PDB entry 6M32 | electron microscopy, 2.70 A resolution | chains E and D of the 7 polymer chains in the assembly

# Chain E
Name: Bacteriochlorophyll a protein
Organism: Chlorobaculum tepidum (strain ATCC 49652 / DSM 12025 / NBRC 103806 / TLS)
Reference sequence: Q46393 (BCPA_CHLTE); numbering as in UniProt (aligned over 1-366)
Sequence (366 residues; row label = number of the first residue in the row):
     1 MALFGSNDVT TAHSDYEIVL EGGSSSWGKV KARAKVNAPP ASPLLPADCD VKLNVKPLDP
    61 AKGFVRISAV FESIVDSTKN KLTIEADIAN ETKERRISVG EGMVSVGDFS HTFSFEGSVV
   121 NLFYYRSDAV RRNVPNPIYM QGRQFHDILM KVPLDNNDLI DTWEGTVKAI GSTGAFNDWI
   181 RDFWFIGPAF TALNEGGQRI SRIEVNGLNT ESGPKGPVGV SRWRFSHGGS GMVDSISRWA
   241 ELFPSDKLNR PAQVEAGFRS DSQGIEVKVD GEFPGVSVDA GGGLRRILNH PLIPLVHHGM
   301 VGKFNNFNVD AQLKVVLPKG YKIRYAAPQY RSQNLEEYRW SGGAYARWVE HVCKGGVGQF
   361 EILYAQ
Not modelled in the structure: 1-4
Ion coordination: bacteriochlorophyll a Mg (7 sites), coordinated by His-111, Tyr-124, His-146, Leu-242, His-290, His-297, His-298
Small-molecule neighbours:
  - bacteriochlorophyll a (BCL), molecule 1: Ala-12, Ser-14, Tyr-16, Ala-34, Val-36, Ala-38, Pro-39, Pro-40, Ala-41, Ser-42, Ala-189, Phe-258, Ser-260, Ile-265, Val-267, His-298, Val-301, Gly-302, Asn-305, Phe-307, Cys-353
  - bacteriochlorophyll a (BCL), molecule 2: Tyr-16, Ile-18, Val-30, Ala-32, Cys-49, Val-51, Ala-256, Gly-257, Phe-258, Val-269, Ile-287, Leu-288, His-290, Pro-291, Pro-294, Leu-295, His-298, Leu-313, Tyr-345, Trp-348, Val-349, Val-352, Cys-353, Phe-360, Ile-362
  - bacteriochlorophyll a (BCL), molecule 3: Ala-41, Ser-42, Leu-82, Phe-185, Ile-186, Pro-188, Ala-189, Ala-192, Leu-193, Gln-198, Ile-293, Pro-294, His-297, His-298, Met-300, Val-301
  - bacteriochlorophyll a (BCL), molecule 4: Ser-42, Pro-43, Leu-44, Phe-71, Ser-73, Val-75, Asn-80, Lys-81, Leu-82, Ile-84, Val-104, Val-106, Phe-113, Phe-115, Phe-183, Trp-184, Ile-186, Phe-258
  - bacteriochlorophyll a (BCL), molecule 5: Val-51, Leu-53, Val-55, Val-65, Ile-67, Phe-71, Ile-88, Arg-96, Asp-234, Arg-238, Glu-241, Leu-242, Phe-243, Pro-244, Leu-248, Val-254, Ala-256, Phe-273, Pro-274, Leu-288, Pro-291
  - bacteriochlorophyll a (BCL), molecule 6: Leu-53, Val-55, Ile-67, Ala-69, Ile-84, Ala-86, Ile-88, Arg-96, Ile-97, Ser-98, Phe-115, Gly-117, Ser-118, Val-119, Gln-144, His-146, Ile-148, Trp-184, Trp-223, Phe-225, His-227, Ser-235, Trp-239, Leu-242, Ala-252, Gln-253, Val-254, Phe-273
  - bacteriochlorophyll a (BCL), molecule 7: Val-104, Val-106, Phe-109, His-111, Phe-113, Met-150, Val-152, Asp-158, Leu-159, Thr-162, Trp-163, Thr-166, Ile-180, Phe-183, Trp-184, Ile-203, Val-205, Leu-208, Gly-219, Ser-221, Trp-223
  - bacteriochlorophyll a (BCL), molecule 8: Leu-122, Phe-123, Tyr-124, Tyr-125, Arg-126, Ser-127
  - bacteriochlorophyll a (BCL), molecule 9: Tyr-125, Val-130, Val-134, Pro-137, Ile-138, Tyr-139, Gln-141
  - bacteriochlorophyll a (BCL), molecule 10: Tyr-125, Ser-127, Val-130
  - bacteriochlorophyll a (BCL), molecule 11: Asp-161, Thr-162, Gly-165, Thr-166, Lys-168, Ala-169, Ser-172, Thr-173, Phe-176, Trp-179, Ile-180, Phe-183
Curated features (UniProtKB/Swiss-Prot):
  - binding site (bacteriochlorophyll a): His-111, His-146, His-290, His-297, His-298

# Chain D
Name: P840 reaction center 17 kDa protein
Organism: Chlorobaculum tepidum (strain ATCC 49652 / DSM 12025 / NBRC 103806 / TLS)
Reference sequence: Q8KEP5 (PSCD_CHLTE); residue numbers follow UniProt; this construct covers 1-143
Sequence (143 residues; numbered 1 to 143; the number before each row is that of its first residue):
     1 MQPQLSRPQT ASNQVRKAVS GPWSGNAVHK AEKYFITSAK RDRDGKLQIE LVPASGRRKL
    61 SPTPEMIRRL IDGEIEIYIL TTQPDIAIDM NKEIIDMENR YVIDFDKRGV KWTMREIPVF
   121 YHEGKGLCVE LHNKIYTLDQ FFK
Not modelled in the structure: 1-19, 83-86, 118-143

# Chain E / chain D interface
Residue-residue contacts (11):
  Ser-77(E) / Arg-58(D)  hydrogen bond (backbone-side chain)
  Thr-78(E) / Arg-58(D)  hydrogen bond
  Lys-79(E) / Arg-69(D)
  Ser-105(E) / Arg-68(D)
  Gly-107(E) / Glu-65(D)
  Gly-107(E) / Arg-69(D)  hydrogen bond (backbone-side chain)
  Asp-108(E) / Leu-60(D)
  Asp-108(E) / Thr-63(D)
  Asp-108(E) / Glu-65(D)
  Asp-108(E) / Met-66(D)
  Ser-110(E) / Glu-65(D)
Other interface residues (no listed pair), chain E (9 interface residues in all): Asp-76, Phe-109
Other interface residues (no listed pair), chain D (8 interface residues in all): Glu-74

# Overview
The interface between chain E and chain D involves 9 residues on one side and 8 on the other; the contacts
include 3 hydrogen bonds. Among the polar pairs are Ser-77(E)/Arg-58(D), Thr-78(E)/Arg-58(D) and
Gly-107(E)/Arg-69(D). Ligands of chain E: 11 copies of bacteriochlorophyll a.
Here chain E is Bacteriochlorophyll a protein and chain D is P840 reaction center 17 kDa protein, both from
Chlorobaculum tepidum (strain ATCC 49652 / DSM 12025 / NBRC 103806 / TLS). Entry 6M32 (Cryo-EM structure of
FMO-RC complex from green sulfur bacteria) was determined by electron microscopy.
